3BOB - chain A; structure by X-ray diffraction, 1.45 A resolution.

[Chain A]
Name: Cadmium-specific carbonic anhydrase
From: Thalassiosira weissflogii
Notes: EC 4.2.1.1; fragment: Domain 2, CDCA1-R2
UniProtKB: Q50EL4 (Q50EL4_THAWE); residues 223-432 here correspond to UniProt positions 197-406 (UniProt number = residue number - 26)
Sequence (210 residues; numbered 223 to 432; the number before each row is that of its first residue):
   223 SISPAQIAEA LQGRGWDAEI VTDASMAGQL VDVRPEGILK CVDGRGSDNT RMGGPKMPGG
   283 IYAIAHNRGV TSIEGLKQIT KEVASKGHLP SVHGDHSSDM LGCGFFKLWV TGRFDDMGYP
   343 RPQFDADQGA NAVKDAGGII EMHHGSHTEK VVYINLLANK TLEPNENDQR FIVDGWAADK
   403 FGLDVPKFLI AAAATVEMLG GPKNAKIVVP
Disordered / not traced: 223
Ion coordination: Cd2+: Cys-263, His-315, Cys-325

[Overview]
The Cd2+ site is built by Cys-263, His-315 and Cys-325.
Chain A is Cadmium-specific carbonic anhydrase (Thalassiosira weissflogii); the structure, Carbonic anhydrase
from marine diatom Thalassiosira weissflogii- cadmium bound domain 2, was determined by X-ray diffraction
together with 3BOC, 3BOE, 3BOH and 3BOJ from the same study.
